Entry 8WOD (electron microscopy, 3.67 A resolution); this record covers chains F and Q of the 13 polymer chains in the assembly.

Chain F (and Q):
Name: SIR2-like domain-containing protein
Organism: Paenibacillus sp. 453mf
Notes: chain Q of this document is another copy of the same molecule, construct and numbering; everything in this record applies to it too
Reference sequence: A0A1I6T0R8 (A0A1I6T0R8_9BACL); residue numbers follow UniProt; this construct covers 1-381
Amino-acid sequence (381 residues; row label = number of the first residue in the row):
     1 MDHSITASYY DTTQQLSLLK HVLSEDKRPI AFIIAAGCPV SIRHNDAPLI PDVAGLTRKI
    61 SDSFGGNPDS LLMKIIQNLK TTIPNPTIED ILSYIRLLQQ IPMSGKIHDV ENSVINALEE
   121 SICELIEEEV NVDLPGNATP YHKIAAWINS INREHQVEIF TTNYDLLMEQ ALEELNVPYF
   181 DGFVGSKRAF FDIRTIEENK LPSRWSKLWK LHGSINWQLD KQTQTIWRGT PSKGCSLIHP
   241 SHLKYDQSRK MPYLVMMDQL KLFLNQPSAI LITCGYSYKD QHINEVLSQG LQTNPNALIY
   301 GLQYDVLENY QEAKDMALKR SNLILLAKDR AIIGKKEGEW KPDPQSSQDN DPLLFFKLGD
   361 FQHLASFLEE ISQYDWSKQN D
Unresolved in the structure: 1-7, 65-67, 246-250, 343-353, 374-381

How chain F and chain Q interact:
Pairs across the interface (6):
  Pro102(F) - Asn78(Q)
  Met103(F) - Ile107(Q)
  Lys106(F) - Lys106(Q)
  Lys106(F) - Ile107(Q)
  Ile107(F) - Met103(Q)
  Ile107(F) - Lys106(Q)
Interface residues without a listed pair, chain F (6 interface residues in all): Asn78, Leu97
Interface residues without a listed pair, chain Q (6 interface residues in all): Leu97, Pro102

In short:
The chain F/chain Q interface involves 6 residues from each chain.
Chain F and chain Q are both SIR2-like domain-containing protein (Paenibacillus sp. 453mf); the structure,
Cryo-EM structure of SIR2/HerA complex, was determined by electron microscopy.
